7P3N - chains e and g of the 22 polymer chains in the assembly; structure by electron microscopy, 4.60 A resolution (low resolution: residue-level contacts below are approximate; hydrogen-bond / salt-bridge calls are withheld).

Chain e:
Molecule: ATP synthase epsilon chain
Source organism: Acinetobacter baumannii ATCC 17978
Reference sequence: A3M145 (ATPE_ACIBT); residue numbers follow UniProt; this construct covers 1-139
Chain sequence (139 residues; numbered 1 to 139; the number before each row is that of its first residue):
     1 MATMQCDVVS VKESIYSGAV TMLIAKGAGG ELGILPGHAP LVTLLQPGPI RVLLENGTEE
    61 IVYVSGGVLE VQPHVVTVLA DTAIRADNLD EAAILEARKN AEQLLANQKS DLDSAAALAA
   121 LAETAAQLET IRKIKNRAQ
Disordered / not traced: 1

Chain g:
Molecule: ATP synthase gamma chain
Source organism: Acinetobacter baumannii ATCC 17978
Reference sequence: A3M143 (ATPG_ACIBT); numbering as in UniProt (aligned over 1-289)
Chain sequence (289 residues; numbered 1 to 289; the number before each row is that of its first residue):
     1 MANLKEIRAK VASIKSTQKI TRAMQMVAAS KMRRAQERMA QGRPYADNMR RVIAHLVQAN
    61 PEYKHRYMVD RPVKRVGYII VSSDRGLAGG LNINLFKKVV QHVKAQQEQS IEVQFALIGQ
   121 KAVSFFKNYG GKVLGATTQI GDAPSLEQLT GSVQVMLDAF DKGELDRIYL VSNGFVNAMT
   181 QKPKVEQLVP LAPAEEGDDL NRTYGWDYIY EPEAEELLNG LLVRYIESMV YQGVIENVAC
   241 EQSARMVAMK AATDNAGQLI KDLQLIYNKL RQAAITQEIS EIVGGAAAV
Disordered / not traced: 1

Interface between chain e and chain g:
Residue-residue contacts (71):
  Val-9(e) with Tyr-45(g)
  Ser-10(e) with Tyr-45(g)
  Val-11(e) with Gly-42(g); Tyr-45(g); Ser-228(g)
  Lys-12(e) with Gln-41(g); Gly-42(g); Pro-144(g); Ser-145(g); Leu-146(g); Tyr-231(g)
  Gly-27(e) with Glu-211(g)
  Ala-28(e) with Glu-211(g)
  Gly-29(e) with Glu-211(g)
  Gly-30(e) with Glu-211(g)
  Pro-40(e) with Trp-206(g); Asp-207(g); Tyr-208(g); Ile-209(g)
  Leu-41(e) with Tyr-208(g); Ile-209(g)
  Val-42(e) with Tyr-208(g); Ile-209(g); Glu-211(g)
  Thr-43(e) with Glu-211(g)
  Leu-44(e) with Pro-212(g)
  Gly-66(e) with Arg-224(g)
  Gly-67(e) with Arg-224(g)
  Glu-70(e) with Tyr-208(g)
  Gln-72(e) with Tyr-208(g)
  Leu-79(e) with Tyr-45(g); Met-49(g)
  Ala-80(e) with Tyr-45(g)
  Asp-81(e) with Tyr-45(g); Leu-146(g); Arg-224(g)
  Thr-82(e) with Leu-146(g)
  Lys-99(e) with Ser-145(g); Glu-147(g)
  Glu-102(e) with Ala-143(g); Pro-144(g)
  Leu-105(e) with Lys-31(g); Asp-142(g)
  Ala-106(e) with Gly-141(g)
  Lys-109(e) with Arg-85(g); Glu-241(g); Gln-242(g); Arg-245(g)
  Ser-110(e) with Arg-85(g)
  Leu-112(e) with Met-24(g)
  Asp-113(e) with Met-24(g); Arg-85(g); Arg-245(g)
  Ser-114(e) with Arg-85(g)
  Ala-117(e) with Leu-87(g)
  Leu-118(e) with Leu-87(g)
  Glu-123(e) with Lys-10(g)
  Thr-124(e) with Lys-10(g); Thr-17(g)
  Ala-125(e) with Lys-10(g)
  Ala-126(e) with Lys-10(g)
  Leu-128(e) with Lys-10(g); Leu-259(g)
  Ile-131(e) with Ile-7(g); Ile-266(g)
  Ile-134(e) with Leu-270(g)
  Lys-135(e) with Leu-265(g); Ile-266(g); Lys-269(g)
  Gln-139(e) with Ala-273(g); Gln-277(g)
Other interface residues (no listed pair), chain e (51 interface residues in all): Glu-13, Leu-32, Thr-77, Ala-116, Ala-120, Leu-121, Gln-127, Asn-136, Arg-137, Ala-138
Other interface residues (no listed pair), chain g (43 interface residues in all): Glu-6, Ile-20, Arg-51, Tyr-210, Leu-263, Ala-274

Summary:
51 residues of chain e and 43 residues of chain g are in contact.
Here chain e is ATP synthase epsilon chain and chain g is ATP synthase gamma chain, both from Acinetobacter
baumannii ATCC 17978. Entry 7P3N (F1Fo-ATP synthase from Acinetobacter baumannii (state 2)) was determined by
electron microscopy together with 7P2Y and 7P3W from the same study.
